Entry 4P3Z (X-ray diffraction, 1.77 A resolution); this record covers chain A.

Chain A:
Molecule: CopN
From: Chlamydia pneumoniae
UniProtKB: Q9Z8L4 (Q9Z8L4_CHLPN); numbering as in UniProt (aligned over 1-399)
Amino-acid sequence (425 residues; each row starts with the number of its first residue; numbers below 1 keep their minus sign (Met-25 is residue -25)):
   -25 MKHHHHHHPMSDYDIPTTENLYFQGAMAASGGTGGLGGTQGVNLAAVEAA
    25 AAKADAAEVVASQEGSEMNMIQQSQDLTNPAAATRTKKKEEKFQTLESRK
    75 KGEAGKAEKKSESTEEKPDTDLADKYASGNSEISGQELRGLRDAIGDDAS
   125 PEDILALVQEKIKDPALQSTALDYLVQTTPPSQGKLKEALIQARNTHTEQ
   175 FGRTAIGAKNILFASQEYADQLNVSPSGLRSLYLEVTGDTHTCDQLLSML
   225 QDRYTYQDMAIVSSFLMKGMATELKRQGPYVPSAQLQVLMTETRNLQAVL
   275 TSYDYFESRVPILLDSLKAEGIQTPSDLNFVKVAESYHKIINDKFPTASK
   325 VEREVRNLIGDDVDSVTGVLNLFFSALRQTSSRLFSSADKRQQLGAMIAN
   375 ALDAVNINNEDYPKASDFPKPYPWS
Not modelled in the structure: -25 to 93, 386-399
Construct notes: initiating methionine (-25); expression tag (-24 to 0)
Modified residues: Lys249, Lys313, Lys324, Lys364 (N-methyl-lysine; MLZ)
What the authors report for this chain:
  - mutagenesis - R268H: abolished binding to tubulin

Summary:
From the paper: R268H abolishes binding to tubulin.
Chain A is CopN (Chlamydia pneumoniae); the structure, Chlamydia pneumoniae CopN (D29 construct), was
determined by X-ray diffraction together with 4P40 from the same study.
